Entry 6P8D (X-ray diffraction, 2.10 A resolution); this record covers chains B and C of the 3 polymer chains in the assembly.

[Chain B]
Molecule: Antibody VFP6.01 light chain
From: Mus musculus
Notes: antibody fragment or engineered binder
Amino-acid sequence (219 residues; numbered 1 to 214 plus 5 insertion-coded residues; the number before each row is that of its first residue; a row labelled like 27A-27E holds insertion residues (27A, then the next letters in order)):
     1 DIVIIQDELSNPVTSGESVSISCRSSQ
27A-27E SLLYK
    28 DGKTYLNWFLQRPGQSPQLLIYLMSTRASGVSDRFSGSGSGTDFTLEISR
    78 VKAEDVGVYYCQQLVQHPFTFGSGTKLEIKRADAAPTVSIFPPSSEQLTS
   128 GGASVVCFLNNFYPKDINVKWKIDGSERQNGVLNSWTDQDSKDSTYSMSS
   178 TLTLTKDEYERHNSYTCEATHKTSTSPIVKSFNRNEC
Not modelled in the structure: 212-214
Disulfides: Cys23-Cys88, Cys134-Cys194

[Chain C]
Molecule: HIV fusion peptide residue 512-519
Amino-acid sequence (8 residues; row label = number of the first residue in the row):
    42 AVGIGAVF

[Interface between chain B and chain C]
Pairs across the interface (13; chain B residue first):
  Tyr27D(B) with Val48(C)
  Tyr32(B) with Gly46(C); Ala47(C); Val48(C)
  Tyr49(B) with Ile45(C), hydrophobic
  Leu91(B) with Gly46(C); Ala47(C), hydrophobic; Val48(C), hydrogen bond (backbone-backbone)
  Val92(B) with Val48(C)
  His94(B) with Val48(C), hydrogen bond (side chain-backbone); Phe49(C), hydrogen bond (side chain-backbone)
  Phe96(B) with Ala47(C), hydrophobic; Val48(C)
Also at the interface, not in a pair above, chain B (8 interface residues in all): Leu50

[In short]
8 residues of chain B face 5 of chain C across their interface, with 3 hydrogen bonds. Polar pairs include
His94(B)-Val48(C), His94(B)-Phe49(C) and Leu91(B)-Val48(C).
Here chain B is Antibody VFP6.01 light chain (Mus musculus) and chain C is HIV fusion peptide residue 512-519.
Entry 6P8D (Vaccine-elicited murine FP-targeting antibody vFP6.01 in complex with HIV fusion peptide (residue
512-519)) was determined by X-ray diffraction.
